Entry 4KFV (X-ray diffraction, 2.20 A resolution); this record covers chain A.

# Chain A
Protein: Golgi reassembly-stacking protein 1
From: Rattus norvegicus
UniProt: B1WBR1 (B1WBR1_RAT); residue numbers follow UniProt; this construct covers 1-210
Amino-acid sequence (210 residues; numbered 1 to 210; the number before each row is that of its first residue):
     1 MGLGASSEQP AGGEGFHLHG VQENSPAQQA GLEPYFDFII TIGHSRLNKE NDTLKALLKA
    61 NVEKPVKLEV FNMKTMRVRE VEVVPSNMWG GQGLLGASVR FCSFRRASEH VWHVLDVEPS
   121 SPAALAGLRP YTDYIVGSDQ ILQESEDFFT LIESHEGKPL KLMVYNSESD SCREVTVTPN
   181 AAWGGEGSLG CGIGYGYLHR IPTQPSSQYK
Unresolved in the structure: 1-11
Bound ions: Zn2+: His17, His19, Cys102
From the paper describing this entry:
  - self-association interface (contacts with another copy of this molecule); pairs are residue here / residue on that copy: Asp147-Asp147, Phe149-Tyr195, Leu189
  - mutagenesis - D147N: increased binding to Golgi reassembly-stacking protein 1 (chain A)
  - mutagenesis - F149A: abolished binding to Golgi reassembly-stacking protein 1 (chain A)
  - contacts within the chain: Phe16-Tyr209, Leu54-Tyr209, Val99-Tyr209
  - Zn2+ coordination: His17, His19, Cys102
  - mutagenesis - H19L: unchanged binding to Golgi reassembly-stacking protein 1 (chain A)

# Summary
The Zn2+ site is built by His17, His19 and Cys102. The paper reports that D147N increases binding to Golgi
reassembly-stacking protein 1 (chain A); Zn2+ coordination by His17, His19 and Cys102; 3 substitutions were
tested in all.
Chain A is Golgi reassembly-stacking protein 1 (Rattus norvegicus); the structure, Structural insight into
Golgi membrane stacking by GRASP65 and GRASP55, was determined by X-ray diffraction (same publication as
4KFW).
